PDB entry 2JJS | X-ray diffraction, 1.85 A resolution | chains A and C

[Chain A]
Name: Tyrosine-protein phosphatase non-receptor type substrate 1
From: Homo sapiens
Notes: fragment: n-terminal ectodomain, residues 31-148
Reference sequence: P78324 (SHPS1_HUMAN); residues 1-118 here correspond to UniProt positions 31-148 (UniProt number = residue number + 30)
Sequence (126 residues; row label = number of the first residue in the row):
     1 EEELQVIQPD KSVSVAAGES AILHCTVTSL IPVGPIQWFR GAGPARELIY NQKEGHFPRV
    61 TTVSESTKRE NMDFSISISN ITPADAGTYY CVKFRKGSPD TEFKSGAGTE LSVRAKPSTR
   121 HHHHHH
Unresolved in the structure: 117-126
Disulfides: Cys25-Cys91
Residues lining bound ligands: N-acetylglucosamine (NAG; 2-acetamido-2-deoxy-beta-D-glucopyranose): Ser20, Pro58, Arg59, Val60, Thr61, Ser77, Ile78, Ser79

[Chain C]
Name: Leukocyte surface antigen CD47
From: Homo sapiens
Notes: fragment: immunoglobulin-superfamily ectodomain, residues 19-136
Reference sequence: Q08722 (CD47_HUMAN); residues 1-118 here correspond to UniProt positions 19-136 (UniProt number = residue number + 18)
Sequence (127 residues; row label = number of the first residue in the row):
     1 ELLFNKTKSV EFTFGNDTVV IPCFVTNMEA QNTTEVYVKW KFKGRDIYTF DGALNKSTVP
    61 TDFSSAKIEV SQLLKGDASL KMDKSDAVSH TGNYTCEVTE LTREGETIIE LKYRVVSWST
   121 RHHHHHH
Unresolved in the structure: 117-127
Sequence notes: engineered mutation Gly15 (Cys33 in Q08722)
Modified / non-standard residues: Glu1 (pyroglutamic acid; PCA); Asn93 (glycosylation site)
Disulfides: Cys23-Cys96
Covalently attached groups: N-acetylglucosamine (NAG) linked to Asn16, Asn32
Swiss-Prot annotation at these positions:
  - modified residue: Ser71 (Phosphoserine)
  - glycosylation (N-linked (GlcNAc...) asparagine): Asn5, Asn16, Asn32, Asn55, Asn93

[Interface between chain A and chain C]
Pairs across the interface (46; chain A residue first):
  Leu30(A) with Leu101(C); Thr102(C), hydrogen bond (backbone-side chain)
  Ile31(A) with Leu101(C), hydrophobic
  Val33(A) with Thr34(C); Glu35(C); Thr99(C); Leu101(C)
  Gly34(A) with Leu101(C), hydrogen bond (backbone-backbone); Thr102(C)
  Pro35(A) with Thr102(C); Glu104(C)
  Ile36(A) with Thr102(C)
  Asn51(A) with Glu104(C)
  Gln52(A) with Glu1(C), hydrogen bond (side chain-backbone); Thr102(C); Arg103(C); Glu104(C), hydrogen bond (side chain-backbone)
  Lys53(A) with Glu97(C), salt bridge; Glu104(C); Glu106(C), salt bridge
  Glu54(A) with Lys6(C), salt bridge
  His56(A) with Glu106(C), salt bridge
  Ser66(A) with Glu1(C), hydrogen bond (backbone-backbone); Arg103(C)
  Thr67(A) with Glu1(C); Asn27(C), hydrogen bond (backbone-side chain); Arg103(C), hydrogen bond (backbone-side chain)
  Lys68(A) with Arg103(C)
  Arg69(A) with Glu29(C), hydrogen bond (backbone-side chain); Ala30(C); Gln31(C); Glu35(C), salt bridge; Glu100(C), salt bridge; Leu101(C); Arg103(C)
  Phe74(A) with Thr102(C)
  Lys93(A) with Thr102(C), hydrogen bond
  Lys96(A) with Tyr37(C); Lys39(C); Glu97(C), salt bridge; Thr99(C)
  Gly97(A) with Tyr37(C); Lys39(C), hydrogen bond (backbone-side chain)
  Ser98(A) with Asp46(C), hydrogen bond; Thr49(C)
  Asp100(A) with Lys39(C), salt bridge
Also at the interface, not in a pair above, chain A (24 interface residues in all): Tyr50, Thr62, Glu70
Also at the interface, not in a pair above, chain C (22 interface residues in all): Leu3, Gly105

[Summary]
Chain A and chain C form an interface of 24 and 22 residues respectively, with 11 hydrogen bonds and 8 salt
bridges. Polar pairs include Lys53(A)-Glu97(C), Lys53(A)-Glu106(C) and Glu54(A)-Lys6(C). Bound to chain A:
N-acetylglucosamine. N-acetylglucosamine is covalently linked to Asn16(C) and Asn32(C).
Chain A is Tyrosine-protein phosphatase non-receptor type substrate 1 and chain C is Leukocyte surface antigen
CD47, both from Homo sapiens; the structure, Structure of human CD47 in complex with human signal regulatory
protein (SIRP) alpha, was determined by X-ray diffraction together with 2VSC, 2JJT, 2JJU, 2JJV and 2JJW from
the same study.
